PDB entry 7FFU | X-ray diffraction, 2.60 A resolution | chain A

# Chain A
Name: Serotransferrin
Source organism: Homo sapiens
UniProt: P02787 (TRFE_HUMAN); residues 1-679 here correspond to UniProt positions 20-698 (UniProt number = residue number + 19)
Amino-acid sequence (679 residues; row label = number of the first residue in the row):
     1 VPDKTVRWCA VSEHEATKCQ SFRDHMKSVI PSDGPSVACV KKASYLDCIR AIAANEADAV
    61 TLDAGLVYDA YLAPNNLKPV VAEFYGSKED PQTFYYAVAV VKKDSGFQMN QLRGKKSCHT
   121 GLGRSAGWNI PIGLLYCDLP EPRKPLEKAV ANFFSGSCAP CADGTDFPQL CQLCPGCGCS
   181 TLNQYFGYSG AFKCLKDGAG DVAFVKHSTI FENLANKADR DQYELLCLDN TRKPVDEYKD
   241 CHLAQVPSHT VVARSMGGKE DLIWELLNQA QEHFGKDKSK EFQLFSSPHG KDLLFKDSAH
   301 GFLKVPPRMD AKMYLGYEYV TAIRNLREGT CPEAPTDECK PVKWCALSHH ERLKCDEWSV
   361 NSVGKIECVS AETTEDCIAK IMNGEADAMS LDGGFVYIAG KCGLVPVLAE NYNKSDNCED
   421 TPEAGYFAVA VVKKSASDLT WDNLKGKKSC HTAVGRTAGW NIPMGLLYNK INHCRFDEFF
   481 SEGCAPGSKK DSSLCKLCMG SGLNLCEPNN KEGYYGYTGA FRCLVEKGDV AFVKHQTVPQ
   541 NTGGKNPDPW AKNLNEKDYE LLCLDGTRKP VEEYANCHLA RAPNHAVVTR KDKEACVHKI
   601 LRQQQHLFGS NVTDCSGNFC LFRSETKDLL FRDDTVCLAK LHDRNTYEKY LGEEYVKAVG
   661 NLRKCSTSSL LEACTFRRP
Unresolved in the structure: 1-2, 333-338, 414-423, 612-623
Construct notes: variant Val429 (Ile448 in P02787)
Disulfides: Cys9-Cys48, Cys19-Cys39, Cys118-Cys194, Cys137-Cys331, Cys158-Cys174, Cys161-Cys179, Cys171-Cys177, Cys227-Cys241, Cys339-Cys596, Cys345-Cys377, Cys355-Cys368, Cys402-Cys674, Cys450-Cys523, Cys474-Cys665, Cys484-Cys498, Cys495-Cys506, Cys563-Cys577
Ion coordination: osmium ion: His14, His289; Fe ion: Asp392, Tyr426, Tyr517, His585 (together with malonate ion)
Ligand contacts: malonate ion (MLI): Asp392, Tyr426, Thr452, Arg456, Thr457, Ala458, Gly459, Tyr517, His585

# In short
Bound to chain A: malonate ion. His14 and His289 form the osmium ion site. Asp392, Tyr426, Tyr517 and His585
coordinate a Fe ion ion.
Chain A is Serotransferrin (Homo sapiens); the structure, Osmium-bound human serum transferrin, was determined
by X-ray diffraction (same publication as 7FFM, 5X5P and 5WTD).
